Entry 8Z9R (electron microscopy, 2.58 A resolution); this record covers chains C and F of the 11 polymer chains in the assembly.

# Chain C
Name: Polymerase basic protein 2
From: Thogoto virus (isolate SiAr 126)
Reference sequence: Q9YNA4 (PB2_THOGV); residues 1-769 here = UniProt positions 1-769
Sequence (827 residues; each row starts with the number of its first residue):
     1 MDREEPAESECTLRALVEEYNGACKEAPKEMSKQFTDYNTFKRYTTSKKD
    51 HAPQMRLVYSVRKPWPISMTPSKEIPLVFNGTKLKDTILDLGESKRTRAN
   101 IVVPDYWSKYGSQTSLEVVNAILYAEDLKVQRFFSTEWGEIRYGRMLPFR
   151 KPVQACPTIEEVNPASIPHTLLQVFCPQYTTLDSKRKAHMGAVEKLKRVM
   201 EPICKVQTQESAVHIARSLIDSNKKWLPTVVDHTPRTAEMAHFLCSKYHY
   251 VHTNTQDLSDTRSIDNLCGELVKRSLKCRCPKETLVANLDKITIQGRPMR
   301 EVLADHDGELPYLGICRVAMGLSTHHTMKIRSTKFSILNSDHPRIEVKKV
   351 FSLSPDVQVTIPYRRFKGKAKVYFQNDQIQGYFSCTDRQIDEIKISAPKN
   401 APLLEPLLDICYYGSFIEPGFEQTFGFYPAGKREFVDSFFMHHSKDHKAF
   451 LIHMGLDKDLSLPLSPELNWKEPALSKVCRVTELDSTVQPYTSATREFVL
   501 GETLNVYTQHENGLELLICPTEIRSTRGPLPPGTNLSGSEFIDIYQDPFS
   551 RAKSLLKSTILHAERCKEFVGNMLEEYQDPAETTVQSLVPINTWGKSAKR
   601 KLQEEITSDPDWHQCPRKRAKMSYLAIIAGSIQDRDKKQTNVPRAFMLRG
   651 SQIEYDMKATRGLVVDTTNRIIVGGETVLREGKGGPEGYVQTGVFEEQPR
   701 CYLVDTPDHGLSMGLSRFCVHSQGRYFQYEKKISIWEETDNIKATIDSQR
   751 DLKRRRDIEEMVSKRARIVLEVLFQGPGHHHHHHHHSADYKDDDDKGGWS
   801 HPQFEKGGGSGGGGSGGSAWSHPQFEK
Not modelled in the structure: 1-7, 427, 756-827
Differences from the reference sequence: expression tag (770-827)
Curated features (UniProtKB/Swiss-Prot):
  - motif: Lys753 to Arg756 (Nuclear localization signal)
From the paper describing this entry:
  - mutagenesis - F134A/W138A, Q295A/D547A/I653A, D547A/F549A: decreased catalytic activity

# Chain F
Molecule: 17-nt RNA strand
Sequence (17 nucleotides; each row starts with the number of its first residue):
     1 GACUGCCUGUUUUUGCU
Not modelled in the structure: 1-4

# Chain C / chain F interface
Pairs across the interface - 5 pairs, chain C then chain F:
  His51(C) - C6(F)  hydrogen bond to the base
  Glu210(C) - U17(F)  sugar contact
  Ser211(C) - U17(F)  hydrogen bond to the phosphate
  His214(C) - U17(F)  hydrogen bond to the base
  Lys225(C) - U13(F)  salt bridge to the phosphate
Interface residues without a listed pair, chain C (6 interface residues in all): Thr208
Interface residues without a listed pair, chain F (5 interface residues in all): G5, U12

# Overview
The interface between chain C and chain F involves 6 residues on one side and 5 on the other; the contacts
include 3 hydrogen bonds and 1 salt bridge. Polar pairs include His51(C)-C6(F), His214(C)-U17(F) and
Ser211(C)-U17(F). From the paper: F134A/W138A, Q295A/D547A/I653A and D547A/F549A of chain C reduce catalytic
activity.
Chain C is Polymerase basic protein 2 (Thogoto virus (isolate SiAr 126)) and chain F is a 17-nt RNA strand;
the structure, Cryo-EM structure of Thogoto virus polymerase in a replication elongation-reception
conformation, was determined by electron microscopy, deposited together with 8Z85, 8Z8J, 8Z8N, 8Z8X, 8Z90,
8Z97 and 3 further entries.
